PDB entry 7WTO | electron microscopy, 3.50 A resolution | chains C2 and SW of the 16 polymer chains in the assembly

[Chain C2]
Molecule: 18S rRNA
Organism: Saccharomyces cerevisiae
Sequence (1800 nucleotides; row label = number of the first residue in the row):
     1 UAUCUGGUUG AUCCUGCCAG UAGUCAUAUG CUUGUCUCAA AGAUUAAGCC AUGCAUGUCU
    61 AAGUAUAAGC AAUUUAUACA GUGAAACUGC GAAUGGCUCA UUAAAUCAGU UAUCGUUUAU
   121 UUGAUAGUUC CUUUACUACA UGGUAUAACU GUGGUAAUUC UAGAGCUAAU ACAUGCUUAA
   181 AAUCUCGACC CUUUGGAAGA GAUGUAUUUA UUAGAUAAAA AAUCAAUGUC UUCGGACUCU
   241 UUGAUGAUUC AUAAUAACUU UUCGAAUCGC AUGGCCUUGU GCUGGCGAUG GUUCAUUCAA
   301 AUUUCUGCCC UAUCAACUUU CGAUGGUAGG AUAGUGGCCU ACCAUGGUUU CAACGGGUAA
   361 CGGGGAAUAA GGGUUCGAUU CCGGAGAGGG AGCCUGAGAA ACGGCUACCA CAUCCAAGGA
   421 AGGCAGCAGG CGCGCAAAUU ACCCAAUCCU AAUUCAGGGA GGUAGUGACA AUAAAUAACG
   481 AUACAGGGCC CAUUCGGGUC UUGUAAUUGG AAUGAGUACA AUGUAAAUAC CUUAACGAGG
   541 AACAAUUGGA GGGCAAGUCU GGUGCCAGCA GCCGCGGUAA UUCCAGCUCC AAUAGCGUAU
   601 AUUAAAGUUG UUGCAGUUAA AAAGCUCGUA GUUGAACUUU GGGCCCGGUU GGCCGGUCCG
   661 AUUUUUUCGU GUACUGGAUU UCCAACGGGG CCUUUCCUUC UGGCUAACCU UGAGUCCUUG
   721 UGGCUCUUGG CGAACCAGGA CUUUUACUUU GAAAAAAUUA GAGUGUUCAA AGCAGGCGUA
   781 UUGCUCGAAU AUAUUAGCAU GGAAUAAUAG AAUAGGACGU UUGGUUCUAU UUUGUUGGUU
   841 UCUAGGACCA UCGUAAUGAU UAAUAGGGAC GGUCGGGGGC AUCAGUAUUC AAUUGUCAGA
   901 GGUGAAAUUC UUGGAUUUAU UGAAGACUAA CUACUGCGAA AGCAUUUGCC AAGGACGUUU
   961 UCAUUAAUCA AGAACGAAAG UUAGGGGAUC GAAGAUGAUC AGAUACCGUC GUAGUCUUAA
  1021 CCAUAAACUA UGCCGACUAG GGAUCGGGUG GUGUUUUUUU AAUGACCCAC UCGGCACCUU
  1081 ACGAGAAAUC AAAGUCUUUG GGUUCUGGGG GGAGUAUGGU CGCAAGGCUG AAACUUAAAG
  1141 GAAUUGACGG AAGGGCACCA CCAGGAGUGG AGCCUGCGGC UUAAUUUGAC UCAACACGGG
  1201 GAAACUCACC AGGUCCAGAC ACAAUAAGGA UUGACAGAUU GAGAGCUCUU UCUUGAUUUU
  1261 GUGGGUGGUG GUGCAUGGCC GUUCUUAGUU GGUGGAGUGA UUUGUCUGCU UAAUUGCGAU
  1321 AACGAACGAG ACCUUAACCU ACUAAAUAGU GGUGCUAGCA UUUGCUGGUU AUCCACUUCU
  1381 UAGAGGGACU AUCGGUUUCA AGCCGAUGGA AGUUUGAGGC AAUAACAGGU CUGUGAUGCC
  1441 CUUAGACGUU CUGGGCCGCA CGCGCGCUAC ACUGACGGAG CCAGCGAGUC UAACCUUGGC
  1501 CGAGAGGUCU UGGUAAUCUU GUGAAACUCC GUCGUGCUGG GGAUAGAGCA UUGUAAUUAU
  1561 UGCUCUUCAA CGAGGAAUUC CUAGUAAGCG CAAGUCAUCA GCUUGCGUUG AUUACGUCCC
  1621 UGCCCUUUGU ACACACCGCC CGUCGCUAGU ACCGAUUGAA UGGCUUAGUG AGGCCUCAGG
  1681 AUCUGCUUAG AGAAGGGGGC AACUCCAUCU CAGAGCGGAG AAUUUGGACA AACUUGGUCA
  1741 UUUAGAGGAA CUAAAAGUCG UAACAAGGUU UCCGUAGGUG AACCUGCGGA AGGAUCAUUA
Not modelled in the structure: 73-75, 133-135, 489-498, 651-683, 707-732, 1147-1634, 1639-1643, 1687-1711, 1759-1765

[Chain SW]
Molecule: 40S ribosomal protein S22-A
Organism: Saccharomyces cerevisiae
UniProt: P0C0W1 (RS22A_YEAST); numbering as in UniProt (aligned over 1-130)
Sequence (130 residues; each row starts with the number of its first residue):
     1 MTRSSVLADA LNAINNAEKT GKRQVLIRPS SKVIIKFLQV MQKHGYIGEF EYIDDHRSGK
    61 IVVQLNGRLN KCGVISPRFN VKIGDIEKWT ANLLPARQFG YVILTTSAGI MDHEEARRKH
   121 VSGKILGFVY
Not modelled in the structure: 1

[How chain C2 and chain SW interact]
Residue-residue contacts - 73 pairs, chain C2 then chain SW:
  G634(C2) with Arg3(SW), sugar contact; Ser4(SW), sugar contact
  A635(C2) with Arg3(SW), sugar contact
  A636(C2) with Val6(SW), phosphate contact; Ser30(SW), sugar contact; Ser31(SW), sugar contact
  C637(C2) with Ser31(SW), phosphate contact; Lys32(SW), hydrogen bond to the phosphate
  U638(C2) with Lys32(SW), salt bridge to the phosphate
  C686(C2) with Arg118(SW), hydrogen bond to the phosphate
  G687(C2) with Glu115(SW), phosphate contact; Arg118(SW), salt bridge to the phosphate; Lys119(SW), sugar contact
  G688(C2) with Lys119(SW), salt bridge to the phosphate
  C747(C2) with Asn80(SW), phosphate contact
  U748(C2) with Asn80(SW), phosphate contact; Lys82(SW), salt bridge to the phosphate; Ser122(SW), hydrogen bond to the sugar
  U749(C2) with Lys82(SW), phosphate contact; Ile83(SW), hydrogen bond to the phosphate; His120(SW), phosphate contact
  U750(C2) with His120(SW), salt bridge to the phosphate
  U795(C2) with Lys82(SW), phosphate contact
  G802(C2) with Ser107(SW), hydrogen bond to the sugar
  A803(C2) with Ser107(SW), sugar contact
  A804(C2) with Thr105(SW), base contact; Thr106(SW), base contact; Ser107(SW), base contact; Ile110(SW), sugar contact
  U805(C2) with Lys32(SW), salt bridge to the phosphate; Arg78(SW), hydrogen bond to the sugar; Thr105(SW), sugar contact; Lys124(SW), base contact
  U861(C2) with His56(SW), hydrogen bond to the sugar; Arg57(SW), sugar contact
  A863(C2) with Arg57(SW), salt bridge to the phosphate
  U864(C2) with Arg28(SW), salt bridge to the phosphate; Arg57(SW), salt bridge to the phosphate
  A865(C2) with Arg3(SW), salt bridge to the phosphate; Arg28(SW), salt bridge to the phosphate
  A966(C2) with Thr2(SW), sugar contact
  A967(C2) with Thr2(SW), sugar contact
  C1034(C2) with Thr2(SW), hydrogen bond to the sugar
  G1035(C2) with Thr2(SW), hydrogen bond to the sugar; Arg3(SW), sugar contact
  A1036(C2) with Arg3(SW), sugar contact; Asn12(SW), base contact
  C1037(C2) with Asn16(SW), hydrogen bond to the base
  U1038(C2) with Thr20(SW), hydrogen bond to the sugar
  A1039(C2) with Lys22(SW), phosphate contact
  C1082(C2) with Lys19(SW), sugar contact
  G1094(C2) with Asn16(SW), base contact
  U1095(C2) with Asn12(SW), hydrogen bond to the base; Asn16(SW), hydrogen bond to the sugar; Lys19(SW), hydrogen bond to the phosphate
  C1096(C2) with Lys19(SW), salt bridge to the phosphate; Lys71(SW), salt bridge to the phosphate
  U1098(C2) with Tyr130(SW), hydrogen bond to the sugar
  U1099(C2) with Lys71(SW), salt bridge to the phosphate; Phe128(SW), phosphate contact
  G1100(C2) with Val74(SW), hydrogen bond to the sugar; Ile75(SW), sugar contact; Ser76(SW), hydrogen bond to the sugar; Phe79(SW), base contact; Trp89(SW), base contact; Leu93(SW), base contact
  G1101(C2) with Thr2(SW), hydrogen bond to the base; Ser4(SW), sugar contact; Ser5(SW), sugar contact; Ala8(SW), sugar contact; Ser76(SW), phosphate contact
  G1102(C2) with Ser4(SW), hydrogen bond to the sugar; Ser76(SW), phosphate contact
Interface residues without a listed pair, chain C2 (42 interface residues in all): G371, U612, U633, A862
Interface residues without a listed pair, chain SW (51 interface residues in all): Asp9, Pro29, Ser58, Lys60, Pro77, Val81, Lys88, Asn92, Ala108, Gly109, Gly123

[Overview]
42 residues of chain C2 face 51 of chain SW across their interface, with 19 hydrogen bonds and 14 salt
bridges. Among the polar pairs are C1037(C2)-Asn16(SW), U1095(C2)-Asn12(SW) and G1101(C2)-Thr2(SW).
Chain C2 is 18S rRNA and chain SW is 40S ribosomal protein S22-A, both from Saccharomyces cerevisiae; the
structure, Cryo-EM structure of a yeast pre-40S ribosomal subunit - State Tsr1-1 (without Rps2), was
determined by electron microscopy, deposited together with 7WTN, 7WTP, 7WTQ and 7WTR.
